Entry 4NHL (X-ray diffraction, 2.84 A resolution); this record covers chain A.

[Chain A]
Protein: PKHD-type hydroxylase TPA1
From: Saccharomyces cerevisiae
Notes: EC 1.14.11.-
UniProt: P40032 (TPA1_YEAST); residue numbers follow UniProt; this construct covers 21-644
Sequence (647 residues; numbered -2 to 644; the number before each row is that of its first residue; numbers below 1 keep their minus sign (Met-2 is residue -2)):
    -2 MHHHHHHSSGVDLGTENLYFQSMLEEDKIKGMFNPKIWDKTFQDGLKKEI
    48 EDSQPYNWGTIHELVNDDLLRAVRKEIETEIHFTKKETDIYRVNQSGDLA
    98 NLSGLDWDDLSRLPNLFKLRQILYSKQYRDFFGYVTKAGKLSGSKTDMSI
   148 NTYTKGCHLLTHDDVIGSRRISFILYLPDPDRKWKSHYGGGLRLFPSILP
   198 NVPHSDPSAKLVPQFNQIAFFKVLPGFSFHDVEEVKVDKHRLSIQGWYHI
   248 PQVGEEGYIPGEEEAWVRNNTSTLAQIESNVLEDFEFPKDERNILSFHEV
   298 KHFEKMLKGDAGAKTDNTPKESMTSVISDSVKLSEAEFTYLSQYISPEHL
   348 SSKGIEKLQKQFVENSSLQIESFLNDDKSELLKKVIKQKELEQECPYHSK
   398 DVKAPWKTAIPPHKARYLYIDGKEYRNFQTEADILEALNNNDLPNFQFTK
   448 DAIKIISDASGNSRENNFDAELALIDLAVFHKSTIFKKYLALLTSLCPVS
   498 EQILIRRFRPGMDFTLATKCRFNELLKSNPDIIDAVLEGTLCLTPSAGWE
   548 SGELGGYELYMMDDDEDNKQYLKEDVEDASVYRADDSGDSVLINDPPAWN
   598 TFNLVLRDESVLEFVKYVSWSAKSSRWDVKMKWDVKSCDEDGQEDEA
Disordered / not traced: -2 to 22, 260-278, 306-327, 561-586, 636-644
Cystine bridges: Cys494-Cys635
Differences from the reference sequence: initiating methionine (-2); expression tag (-1 to 20)
Bound ions: Mn2+: His159, Asp161, His227 (together with N-oxalylglycine)
Ligand contacts: N-oxalylglycine (OGA): Tyr150, Leu156, His159, Asp161, Ile171, Tyr173, Leu189, His227, Val229, Arg238, Ser240, Gln242, Trp244
UniProt features mapped onto this chain:
  - binding site (Fe cation): His159, Asp161, His227
  - binding site (2-oxoglutarate): Tyr173, Arg238
  - modified residue: Ser607 (Phosphoserine)
  - mutagenesis: His159 to Asp161 (Loss of function), His159 (H159A: Loss of function)

[In short]
Chain A binds N-oxalylglycine. His159, Asp161 and His227 coordinate Mn2+. Curated annotation (UniProt) lists 3
Fe cation-binding residues, residues binding 2-oxoglutarate Tyr173 and Arg238 and 3 mutagenesis sites.
Chain A is PKHD-type hydroxylase TPA1 (Saccharomyces cerevisiae); the structure, Crystal structure of Tpa1p
from Saccharomyces cerevisiae, termination and polyadenylation protein 1, in complex with N-oxalylglycine ...,
was determined by X-ray diffraction together with 4NHK, 4NHM, 4NHX and 4NHY from the same study.
